7VGY - chains A and B of the 5 polymer chains in the assembly; structure by electron microscopy, 3.10 A resolution.

[Chain A]
Molecule: Melatonin receptor type 1A
From: Homo sapiens
UniProtKB: P48039 (MTR1A_HUMAN); numbering as in UniProt (aligned over 1-350)
Chain sequence (350 residues; each row starts with the number of its first residue):
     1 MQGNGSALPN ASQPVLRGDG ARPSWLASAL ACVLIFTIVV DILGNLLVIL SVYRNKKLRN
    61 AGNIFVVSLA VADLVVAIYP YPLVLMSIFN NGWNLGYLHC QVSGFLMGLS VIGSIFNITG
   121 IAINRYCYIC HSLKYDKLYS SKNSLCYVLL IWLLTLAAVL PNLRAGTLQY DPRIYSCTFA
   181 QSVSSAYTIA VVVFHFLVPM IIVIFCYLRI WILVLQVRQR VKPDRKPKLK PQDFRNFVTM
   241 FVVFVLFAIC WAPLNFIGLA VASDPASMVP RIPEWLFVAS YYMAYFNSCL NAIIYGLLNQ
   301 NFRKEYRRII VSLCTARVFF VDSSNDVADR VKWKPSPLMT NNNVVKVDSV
Disordered / not traced: 1-22, 224-233, 314-350
Swiss-Prot annotation at these positions:
  - binding site (melatonin): Asn-162, Gln-181
  - glycosylation (N-linked (GlcNAc...) asparagine): Asn-4, Asn-10
  - natural variant: Arg-54 (R54W: Exhibits significantly reduced B(max) and slightly enhanced affinity), Ala-157 (A157V: Similar binding characteristics compared to wild-type)
Disulfide bonds: Cys-100/Cys-177
Ligand contacts: ML2 (N-[2-(2-iodo-5-methoxy-1H-indol-3-yl)ethyl]acetamide): Gly-104, Met-107, Gly-108, Val-111, Ile-112, Ala-158, Val-159, Asn-162, Leu-168, Phe-179, Gln-181, Tyr-187, Thr-188, Val-191, Val-192, His-195, Trp-251, Leu-254, Asn-255, Tyr-281, Tyr-285
From the paper describing this entry:
  - conformationally variable residues (helix shift, side-chain flip): Cys-130, Tyr-187, His-195
  - contacts within the chain: Asn-162/Tyr-187, His-195/Trp-251 (hydrophobic contact)
  - mutagenesis - N162A: decreased signaling (citing earlier work)
  - binding site for ML2: His-195, Trp-251
  - mutagenesis - H195A: decreased expression (citing earlier work)
  - specificity-determining residues: Phe-194 (from molecular simulation)
  - specificity-determining residues: Tyr-282

[Chain B]
Molecule: Guanine nucleotide-binding protein G(i) subunit alpha-1
From: Homo sapiens
UniProtKB: P63096 (GNAI1_HUMAN); the author numbering skips numbers that UniProt does not, so the offset changes along the chain: 1-54 = UniProt 2-55; 56-354 = UniProt 56-354
Chain sequence (353 residues; numbered 1 to 354; 1 number in that range is skipped by the numbering (no residue carries it; nothing is unmodelled there); the number before each row is that of its first residue):
     1 GCTLSAEDKA AVERSKMIDR NLREDGEKAA REVKLLLLGA GESGKSTIVK QMKI
    56 IHEAGYSEEE CKQYKAVVYS NTIQSIIAII RAMGRLKIDF GDSARADDAR QLFVLAGAAE
   116 EGFMTAELAG VIKRLWKDSG VQACFNRSRE YQLNDSAAYY LNDLDRIAQP NYIPTQQDVL
   176 RTRVKTTGIV ETHFTFKDLH FKMFDVGGQR SERKKWIHCF EGVTAIIFCV ALSDYDLVLA
   236 EDEEMNRMHE SMKLFDSICN NKWFTDTSII LFLNKKDLFE EKIKKSPLTI CYPEYAGSNT
   296 YEEAAAYIQC QFEDLNKRKD TKEIYTHFTC ATDTKNVQFV FDAVTDVIIK NNLKDCGLF
Disordered / not traced: 1-2, 56-181, 234-240
Swiss-Prot annotation at these positions:
  - region: Lys-34 to Thr-47 (G1 motif), Asp-173 to Thr-181 (G2 motif), Phe-196 to Arg-205 (G3 motif), Ile-265 to Asp-272 (G4 motif), Thr-324 to Thr-329 (G5 motif)
  - binding site (GTP): Glu-42 to Thr-47, Ser-151, Leu-175 to Thr-181, Asp-200 to Gln-204, Asn-269 to Asp-272, Ala-326
  - binding site (Mg(2+)): Ser-46, Thr-181
  - modified residue: Arg-178 (ADP-ribosylarginine), Gln-204 (Deamidated glutamine), Cys-351 (ADP-ribosylcysteine)
  - lipidation: Gly-1 (N-myristoyl glycine), Cys-2 (S-palmitoyl cysteine)

[How chain A and chain B interact]
Residue-residue contacts (31; chain A residue first):
  Arg-125(A) / Cys-351(B)
  Tyr-128(A) / Asn-347(B)
  Tyr-128(A) / Asp-350(B)
  Tyr-128(A) / Cys-351(B)  hydrophobic
  Ile-129(A) / Leu-348(B)  hydrophobic
  Ile-129(A) / Cys-351(B)  hydrophobic
  Ile-129(A) / Leu-353(B)  hydrophobic
  Ser-132(A) / Arg-31(B)  hydrogen bond (backbone-side chain)
  Tyr-135(A) / Arg-31(B)
  Asp-136(A) / Arg-31(B)  salt bridge
  Tyr-207(A) / Leu-353(B)  hydrophobic
  Ile-210(A) / Leu-353(B)  hydrophobic
  Val-214(A) / Ile-344(B)  hydrophobic
  Val-214(A) / Leu-348(B)  hydrophobic
  Val-217(A) / Asp-341(B)
  Arg-218(A) / Glu-318(B)  salt bridge
  Arg-218(A) / Tyr-320(B)
  Arg-218(A) / Lys-345(B)
  Val-221(A) / Asp-337(B)
  Val-221(A) / Asp-341(B)
  Lys-222(A) / Glu-318(B)  salt bridge
  Lys-222(A) / Tyr-320(B)
  Asn-236(A) / Phe-354(B)
  Thr-239(A) / Phe-354(B)
  Met-240(A) / Leu-353(B)
  Phe-244(A) / Leu-353(B)  hydrophobic
  Leu-298(A) / Gly-352(B)
  Asn-299(A) / Cys-351(B)
  Asn-299(A) / Gly-352(B)
  Asn-301(A) / Lys-349(B)
  Asn-301(A) / Asp-350(B)
Other interface residues (no listed pair), chain A (22 interface residues in all): Leu-133, Arg-220
Other interface residues (no listed pair), chain B (16 interface residues in all): Ala-338
The authors on this interface:
  - residue pairs: Tyr-320(B)/Val-221(A) (hydrophobic contact)
  - interface residues, chain A: Val-221(A)
  - interface residues, chain B: Glu-318(B), Ile-344(B), Leu-348(B), Cys-351(B), Leu-353(B)

[Summary]
Chain A and chain B form an interface of 22 and 16 residues respectively; the contacts include 1 hydrogen bond
and 3 salt bridges. Polar pairs include Asp-136(A)/Arg-31(B), Arg-218(A)/Glu-318(B) and Lys-222(A)/Glu-318(B).
The paper describes a hydrophobic contact between Tyr-320(B) and Val-221(A). From the paper: a binding site
for ML2 at His-195(A) and Trp-251(A); N162A of chain A reduces signaling.
Chain A is Melatonin receptor type 1A and chain B is Guanine nucleotide-binding protein G(i) subunit alpha-1,
both from Homo sapiens; the structure, Melatonin receptor1-2-Iodomelatonin-Gicomplex, was determined by
electron microscopy, deposited together with 7VGZ and 7VH0.
